PDB entry 2CLO | X-ray diffraction, 1.50 A resolution | chains A and B

[Chain A]
Name: Tryptophan synthase alpha chain
Organism: Salmonella typhimurium
Notes: EC 4.2.1.20
UniProt: P00929 (TRPA_SALTY); numbering as in UniProt (aligned over 1-268)
Amino-acid sequence (268 residues; each row starts with the number of its first residue):
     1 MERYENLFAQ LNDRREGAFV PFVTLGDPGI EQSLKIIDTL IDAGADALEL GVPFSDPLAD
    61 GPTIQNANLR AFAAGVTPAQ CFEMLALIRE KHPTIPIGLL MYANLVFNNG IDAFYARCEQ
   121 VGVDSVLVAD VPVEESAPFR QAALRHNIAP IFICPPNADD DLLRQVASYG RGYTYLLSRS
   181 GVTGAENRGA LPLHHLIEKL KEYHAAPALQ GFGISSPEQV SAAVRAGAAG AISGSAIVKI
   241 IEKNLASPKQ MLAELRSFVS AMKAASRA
Not modelled in the structure: 1, 185-193
Curated features (UniProtKB/Swiss-Prot):
  - active site (Proton acceptor): Glu-49, Asp-60
Small-molecule neighbours: F19 (2-[(2-naphthylsulfonyl)amino]ethyl dihydrogen phosphate): Phe-22, Glu-49, Ala-59, Asp-60, Leu-100, Leu-127, Ala-129, Ile-153, Tyr-175, Leu-177, Arg-179, Thr-183, Gly-184, Phe-212, Gly-213, Ile-214, Ile-232, Ser-233, Gly-234, Ser-235

[Chain B]
Name: Tryptophan synthase beta chain
Organism: Salmonella typhimurium
Notes: EC 4.2.1.20
UniProt: P0A2K1 (TRPB_SALTY); residues 2-397 here correspond to UniProt positions 1-396 (UniProt number = residue number - 1)
Amino-acid sequence (396 residues; numbered 2 to 397; the number before each row is that of its first residue):
     2 TTLLNPYFGE FGGMYVPQIL MPALNQLEEA FVRAQKDPEF QAQFADLLKN YAGRPTALTK
    62 CQNITAGTRT TLYLKREDLL HGGAHKTNQV LGQALLAKRM GKSEIIAETG AGQHGVASAL
   122 ASALLGLKCR IYMGAKDVER QSPNVFRMRL MGAEVIPVHS GSATLKDACN EALRDWSGSY
   182 ETAHYMLGTA AGPHPYPTIV REFQRMIGEE TKAQILDKEG RLPDAVIACV GGGSNAIGMF
   242 ADFINDTSVG LIGVEPGGHG IETGEHGAPL KHGRVGIYFG MKAPMMQTAD GQIEESYSIS
   302 AGLDFPSVGP QHAYLNSIGR ADYVSITDDE ALEAFKTLCR HEGIIPALES SHALAHALKM
   362 MREQPEKEQL LVVNLSGRGD KDIFTVHDIL KARGEI
Not modelled in the structure: 393-397
Construct notes: conflict Arg-34 (Ser33 in P0A2K1)
Ion coordination: Na+: Gly-232, Phe-306, Ser-308
Small-molecule neighbours: pyridoxyl-serine-5-monophosphate (PLS; [3-hydroxy-2-methyl-5-phosphonooxymethyl-pyridin-4-ylmethyl]-serine): Ala-85, His-86, Lys-87, Glu-109, Thr-110, Gly-111, Ala-112, Gly-113, Gln-114, His-115, Leu-166, Thr-190, Cys-230, Val-231, Gly-232, Gly-233, Gly-234, Ser-235, Asn-236, Ala-302, Gly-303, Leu-304, Asp-305, Ala-348, Glu-350, Ser-351, Ser-377, Gly-378

[Chain A / chain B interface]
Pairs across the interface - 64 pairs, chain A then chain B:
  Pro-53(A) / Gln-293(B)  hydrogen bond (backbone-side chain)
  Phe-54(A) / Gly-292(B)
  Phe-54(A) / Gln-293(B)
  Ser-55(A) / Gln-293(B)  hydrogen bond (backbone-side chain)
  Ser-55(A) / Ile-294(B)  hydrogen bond (side chain-backbone)
  Asp-56(A) / Lys-167(B)  salt bridge
  Asp-56(A) / Asp-168(B)
  Asp-56(A) / Asn-171(B)  hydrogen bond
  Asp-56(A) / Tyr-279(B)
  Asp-56(A) / Ile-294(B)
  Pro-57(A) / Arg-175(B)  hydrogen bond (backbone-side chain)
  Leu-58(A) / Asn-171(B)
  Leu-58(A) / Leu-174(B)  hydrophobic
  Leu-58(A) / Arg-175(B)
  Asp-60(A) / Arg-175(B)  hydrogen bond (backbone-side chain)
  Gln-65(A) / Ser-161(B)
  Gln-65(A) / Arg-175(B)
  Phe-72(A) / Gln-293(B)
  Thr-77(A) / Asp-291(B)
  Pro-78(A) / Asp-291(B)
  Ala-103(A) / Ile-278(B)  hydrophobic
  Asn-104(A) / Gly-277(B)
  Asn-104(A) / Ile-278(B)  hydrogen bond (side chain-backbone)
  Asn-104(A) / Gln-288(B)  hydrogen bond
  Asn-104(A) / Gly-292(B)  hydrogen bond (side chain-backbone)
  Asn-104(A) / Ile-294(B)
  Leu-105(A) / Asp-291(B)
  Leu-105(A) / Gly-292(B)
  Phe-107(A) / Val-276(B)
  Phe-107(A) / Gly-277(B)
  Phe-107(A) / Ile-278(B)  hydrophobic
  Phe-107(A) / Lys-283(B)
  Asn-108(A) / Arg-275(B)  hydrogen bond
  Asn-108(A) / Gln-288(B)
  Asn-108(A) / Ala-290(B)  hydrogen bond (side chain-backbone)
  Asn-108(A) / Asp-291(B)  hydrogen bond (side chain-backbone)
  Asn-108(A) / Gly-292(B)
  Ala-129(A) / Pro-18(B)
  Asp-130(A) / Tyr-16(B)
  Asp-130(A) / Val-17(B)  hydrogen bond (backbone-backbone)
  Pro-132(A) / Met-15(B)
  Pro-132(A) / Val-17(B)
  Pro-132(A) / Gln-19(B)
  Pro-132(A) / Met-22(B)  hydrophobic
  Val-133(A) / Gln-19(B)  hydrogen bond (backbone-side chain)
  Glu-134(A) / Gln-19(B)
  Glu-134(A) / Met-22(B)
  Glu-135(A) / Tyr-8(B)  hydrogen bond
  Glu-135(A) / Gly-14(B)
  Glu-135(A) / Met-15(B)  hydrogen bond (side chain-backbone)
  Glu-135(A) / Tyr-16(B)
  Ile-153(A) / Gln-19(B)
  Pro-155(A) / Ile-20(B)  hydrophobic
  Asn-157(A) / Ile-20(B)
  Asn-157(A) / Pro-23(B)
  Asn-157(A) / Tyr-181(B)  hydrogen bond
  Leu-162(A) / Gln-19(B)
  Ser-180(A) / Ile-20(B)
  Ser-180(A) / Ser-178(B)
  Ser-180(A) / Gly-179(B)
  Gly-181(A) / Ser-178(B)  hydrogen bond (backbone-backbone)
  Gly-181(A) / Gly-179(B)
  Val-182(A) / Arg-175(B)
  Val-182(A) / Ser-178(B)
Also at the interface, not in a pair above, chain A (34 interface residues in all): Ala-59, Val-131, Phe-139, Pro-156, Leu-177
Also at the interface, not in a pair above, chain B (35 interface residues in all): Glu-172, Phe-280, Met-286, Thr-289

[Summary]
The interface between chain A and chain B involves 34 residues on one side and 35 on the other, with 18
hydrogen bonds and 1 salt bridge. Polar pairs include Asp-56(A)/Lys-167(B), Pro-53(A)/Gln-293(B) and
Ser-55(A)/Gln-293(B). Bound to chain A: compound F19. Ligands of chain B: pyridoxyl-serine-5-monophosphate.
Chain A is Tryptophan synthase alpha chain and chain B is Tryptophan synthase beta chain, both from Salmonella
typhimurium; the structure, Tryptophan Synthase (external aldimine state) in complex with
(naphthalene-2'-sulfonyl)-2-amino-1-ethylphosphate (F19), was determined by X-ray diffraction (same
publication as 2J9X, 2CLL and 2CLM).
